PDB entry 4JAY | X-ray diffraction, 2.23 A resolution | chain A

== Chain A ==
Name: UDP-N-acetylenolpyruvoylglucosamine reductase
From: Pseudomonas aeruginosa
Notes: EC 1.1.1.158
UniProtKB: Q9HZM7 (MURB_PSEAE); numbering as in UniProt (aligned over 1-339)
Chain sequence (340 residues; each row starts with the number of its first residue; numbering starts at 0):
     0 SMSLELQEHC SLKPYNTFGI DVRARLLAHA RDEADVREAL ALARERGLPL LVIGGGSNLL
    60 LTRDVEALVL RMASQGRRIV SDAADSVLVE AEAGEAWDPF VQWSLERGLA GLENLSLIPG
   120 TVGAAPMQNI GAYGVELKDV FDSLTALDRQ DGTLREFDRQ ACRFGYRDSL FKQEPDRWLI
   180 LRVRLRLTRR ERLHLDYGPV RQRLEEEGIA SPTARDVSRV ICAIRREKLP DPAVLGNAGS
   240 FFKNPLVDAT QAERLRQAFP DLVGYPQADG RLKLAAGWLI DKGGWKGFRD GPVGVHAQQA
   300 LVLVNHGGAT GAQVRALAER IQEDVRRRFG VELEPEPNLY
Not modelled in the structure: 0-1
Differences from the reference sequence: expression tag (0)
UniProt features mapped onto this chain:
  - active site: Arg166, Ser239 (Proton donor), Glu335
Bound ions: K+: Asn57, Ala237, Ser239, Glu335 (together with NADP)
Residues lining bound ligands:
  - B3P (2-[3-(2-hydroxy-1,1-dihydroxymethyl-ethylamino)-propylamino]-2-hydroxymethyl-propane-1,3-diol): Gly133, Val134, Glu135, Lys137, Asp138, His193, Leu194, Asp195
  - FAD (flavin-adenine dinucleotide): Thr16, Leu50, Val51, Ile52, Gly53, Gly54, Gly55, Ser56, Asn57, Leu58, Met71, Ala92, Ile117, Pro118, Gly119, Thr120, Gly122, Ala123, Ala124, Met126, Gln127, Ile129, Gly130, Ala131, Arg166, Trp177, Leu178, Ile179, Arg224, Leu228, Pro229, Pro231, Asn236, Ala237, Gly238, Glu335, Asn337
  - NADP (NAP; NADP nicotinamide-adenine-dinucleotide phosphate): Gln127, Gly130, Ala131, Tyr132, Tyr165, Arg166, Asp195, Tyr196, Arg224, Lys227, Leu228, Ala237, Gly238, Ser239, Asn243, Tyr264, Lys272, Ala274, Gln298, Glu335
From the paper describing this entry:
  - binding site for NADP: Tyr196, Ser239, Glu335
  - K+ coordination: Asn57, Ala237, Ser239, Glu335
  - catalytic residues: Ser239, Glu335 (proposed by the authors, not directly observed)

== Summary ==
Chain A binds flavin-adenine dinucleotide, NADP and compound B3P. Asn57, Ala237, Ser239 and Glu335 coordinate
K+. Curated annotation (UniProt) lists 3 active-site residues. The paper reports catalytic residues Ser239 and
Glu335; a binding site for NADP at Tyr196, Ser239 and Glu335.
Chain A is UDP-N-acetylenolpyruvoylglucosamine reductase (Pseudomonas aeruginosa); the structure, Crystal
structure of P. aeruginosa MurB in complex with NADP+, was determined by X-ray diffraction, deposited together
with 4JB1.
